Entry 8ZUB (X-ray diffraction, 1.80 A resolution); this record covers chains A and B.

== Chain A (and B) ==
Molecule: 3C-like proteinase
Organism: Severe acute respiratory syndrome coronavirus 2
Notes: EC 3.4.22.69; chain B of this document is another copy of the same molecule, construct and numbering; everything in this record applies to it too
UniProtKB: P0DTD1 (R1AB_SARS2); residues 1-301 here correspond to UniProt positions 3264-3564 (UniProt number = residue number + 3263)
Sequence (301 residues; row label = number of the first residue in the row):
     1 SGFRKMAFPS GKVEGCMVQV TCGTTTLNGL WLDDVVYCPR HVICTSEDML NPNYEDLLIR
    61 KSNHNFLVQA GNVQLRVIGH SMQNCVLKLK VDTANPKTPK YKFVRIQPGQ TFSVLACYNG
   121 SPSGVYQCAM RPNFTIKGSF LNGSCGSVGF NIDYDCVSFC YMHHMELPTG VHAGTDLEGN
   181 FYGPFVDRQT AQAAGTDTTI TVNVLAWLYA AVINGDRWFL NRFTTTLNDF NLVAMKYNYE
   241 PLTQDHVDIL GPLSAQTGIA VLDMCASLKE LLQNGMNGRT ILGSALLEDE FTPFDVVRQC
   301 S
Ligand contacts: A1D80 (6-[(6-chloranyl-2-pentyl-indazol-5-yl)amino]-3-[(1-methyl-1,2,4-triazol-3-yl)methyl]-1-[[2,4,5-tris(fluoranyl)phenyl]methyl]pyrimidine-2,4-dione): Thr24, Thr25, Thr26, Leu27, His41, Met49, Asn119, Phe140, Leu141, Asn142, Gly143, Ser144, Cys145, His163, His164, Met165, Glu166, His172, Asp187, Arg188, Gln189
Curated features (UniProtKB/Swiss-Prot):
  - active site: His41 (For 3CL-PRO activity), Cys145 (Nucleophile)
  - cross-link (Glycyl lysine isopeptide (Lys-Gly)): Lys5 (interchain with G-Cter in ubiquitin), Lys90 (interchain with G-Cter in ubiquitin)

== How chain A and chain B interact ==
Contacting residue pairs - 66 pairs, chain A then chain B:
  Ser1(A) with Gly138(B); Ser139(B); Phe140(B), hydrogen bond (backbone-backbone); Leu141(B); Glu166(B); His172(B)
  Gly2(A) with Gly138(B); Ser139(B)
  Arg4(A) with Tyr126(B); Gln127(B), hydrogen bond (side chain-backbone); Cys128(B); Lys137(B), hydrogen bond (side chain-backbone); Glu290(B), salt bridge
  Lys5(A) with Tyr126(B)
  Met6(A) with Gly124(B); Val125(B); Tyr126(B), hydrophobic; Ser139(B)
  Ala7(A) with Gly124(B); Val125(B), hydrogen bond (backbone-backbone)
  Phe8(A) with Val125(B)
  Pro9(A) with Ser10(B); Glu14(B); Pro122(B); Ser123(B); Gly124(B); Val125(B), hydrophobic
  Ser10(A) with Pro9(B); Ser10(B), hydrogen bond (backbone-side chain); Glu14(B), hydrogen bond (backbone-side chain)
  Gly11(A) with Gly11(B); Glu14(B), hydrogen bond (backbone-side chain)
  Glu14(A) with Pro9(B); Ser10(B), hydrogen bond (side chain-backbone); Gly11(B), hydrogen bond (side chain-backbone)
  Pro122(A) with Pro9(B)
  Ser123(A) with Pro9(B); Arg298(B), hydrogen bond (backbone-side chain)
  Gly124(A) with Ala7(B); Pro9(B); Arg298(B)
  Val125(A) with Met6(B); Ala7(B), hydrogen bond (backbone-backbone); Phe8(B); Pro9(B), hydrophobic; Val125(B), hydrophobic
  Tyr126(A) with Arg4(B); Lys5(B); Met6(B), hydrophobic
  Gln127(A) with Arg4(B), hydrogen bond (backbone-side chain)
  Cys128(A) with Arg4(B)
  Lys137(A) with Arg4(B), hydrogen bond (backbone-side chain)
  Gly138(A) with Arg4(B)
  Ser139(A) with Arg4(B); Met6(B), hydrogen bond
  Leu141(A) with Gln299(B); Cys300(B); Ser301(B)
  Thr280(A) with Leu286(B)
  Ala285(A) with Leu286(B), hydrophobic
  Arg298(A) with Ser123(B), hydrogen bond (side chain-backbone); Gly124(B)
  Gln299(A) with Ser139(B), hydrogen bond; Leu141(B)
  Cys300(A) with Leu141(B)
  Ser301(A) with Leu141(B)
Also at the interface, not in a pair above, chain A (32 interface residues in all): Phe3, Leu115, Gly283, Glu290
Also at the interface, not in a pair above, chain B (31 interface residues in all): Leu115, Ala129

== Summary ==
The interface between chain A and chain B involves 32 residues on one side and 31 on the other; the contacts
include 16 hydrogen bonds and 1 salt bridge. Polar pairs include Arg4(A)-Glu290(B), Arg4(A)-Gln127(B) and
Arg4(A)-Lys137(B). Bound to chain A: compound A1D80.
Chain A and chain B are both 3C-like proteinase (Severe acute respiratory syndrome coronavirus 2); the
structure, The Crystal structure of mol075 bound to the main protease (3CLpro/Mpro) of SARS-CoV-2, was
determined by X-ray diffraction, deposited together with 8ZT9 and 8ZUC.
